Entry 5BOE (X-ray diffraction, 1.60 A resolution); this record covers chains A and B.

Chain A (and B):
Protein: Enolase
Organism: Staphylococcus aureus
Notes: EC 4.2.1.11; chain B of this document is another copy of the same molecule, construct and numbering; everything in this record applies to it too
Reference sequence: O69174 (ENO_STAAU); residue numbers follow UniProt; this construct covers 1-434
Chain sequence (442 residues; row label = number of the first residue in the row):
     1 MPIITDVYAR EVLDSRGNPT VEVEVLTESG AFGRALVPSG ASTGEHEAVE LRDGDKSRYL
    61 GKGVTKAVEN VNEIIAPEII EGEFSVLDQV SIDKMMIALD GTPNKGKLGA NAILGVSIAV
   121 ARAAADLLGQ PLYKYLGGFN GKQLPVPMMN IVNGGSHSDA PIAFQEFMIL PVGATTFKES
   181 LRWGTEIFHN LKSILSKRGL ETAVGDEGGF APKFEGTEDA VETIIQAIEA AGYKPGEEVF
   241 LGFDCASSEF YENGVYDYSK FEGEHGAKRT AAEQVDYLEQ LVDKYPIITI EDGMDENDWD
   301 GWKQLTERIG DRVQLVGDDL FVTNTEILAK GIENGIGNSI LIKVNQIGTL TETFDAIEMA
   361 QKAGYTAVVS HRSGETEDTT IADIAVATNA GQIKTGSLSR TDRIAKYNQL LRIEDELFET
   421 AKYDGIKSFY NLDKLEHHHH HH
Unresolved in the structure: 434-442
Construct notes: engineered mutation K197 (Gln in O69174); expression tag (435-442)
Metal / ion sites: Mg2+: D244, E291, D318 (together with phosphoenolpyruvate)
Residues lining bound ligands: phosphoenolpyruvate (PEP): S39, G40, A41, S42, E166, D244, E291, D318, L341, K343, H371, R372, S373, K394
UniProt features mapped onto this chain:
  - active site: E207 (Proton donor), K343 (Proton acceptor)
  - binding site (phosphoenolpyruvate): A41, K343, R372, S373, K394
  - binding site ((2R)-2-phosphoglycerate): Q165, K343, R372, S373, K394
  - binding site (Mg(2+)): D244, E291, D318
Reported in the primary citation:
  - binding site for phosphoenolpyruvate: S42, D318, K343, R372, S373, K394
  - Mg2+ coordination: D244, E291, D318
  - conformationally variable residues (loop rearrangement): L36 to G44, P38 to V64
  - mutagenesis - Y135A, G138A: abolished catalytic activity
  - mutagenesis - F139A, D355A: abolished binding to substrate

Interface between chain A and chain B:
Residue-residue contacts (82):
  Y8(A) - D415(B)  hydrogen bond
  R10(A) - R412(B)
  R10(A) - D415(B)  salt bridge
  E11(A) - L411(B)
  V12(A) - N408(B)
  V12(A) - L411(B)  hydrophobic
  L13(A) - L181(B)  hydrophobic
  L13(A) - T185(B)
  L13(A) - I404(B)
  L13(A) - N408(B)  hydrogen bond (backbone-side chain)
  D14(A) - I404(B)
  S15(A) - S399(B)
  S15(A) - R400(B)  hydrogen bond (backbone-backbone)
  S15(A) - T401(B)
  R16(A) - H189(B)
  R16(A) - L398(B)
  G17(A) - T185(B)
  G17(A) - H189(B)  hydrogen bond (backbone-side chain)
  G17(A) - L398(B)  hydrogen bond (backbone-backbone)
  N18(A) - H189(B)
  E22(A) - R412(B)  salt bridge
  R34(A) - R412(B)
  S57(A) - R182(B)
  S57(A) - E186(B)
  R58(A) - R182(B)
  R58(A) - E186(B)
  Y59(A) - R182(B)
  Y59(A) - T185(B)
  Y59(A) - E186(B)  hydrogen bond (backbone-side chain)
  L181(A) - L13(B)  hydrophobic
  R182(A) - S57(B)  hydrogen bond (side chain-backbone)
  R182(A) - R58(B)
  R182(A) - Y59(B)
  T185(A) - L13(B)
  T185(A) - G17(B)
  T185(A) - Y59(B)
  E186(A) - S57(B)
  E186(A) - R58(B)
  E186(A) - Y59(B)  hydrogen bond (side chain-backbone)
  E186(A) - L60(B)
  H189(A) - R16(B)
  H189(A) - G17(B)  hydrogen bond (side chain-backbone)
  H189(A) - N18(B)
  A203(A) - A203(B)  hydrophobic
  A203(A) - V204(B)
  V204(A) - A203(B)
  V204(A) - V204(B)  hydrogen bond (backbone-backbone)
  V204(A) - R400(B)
  E375(A) - T401(B)
  T376(A) - T401(B)
  E377(A) - T401(B)
  E377(A) - A405(B)
  E377(A) - N408(B)  hydrogen bond
  E377(A) - R412(B)  salt bridge
  L398(A) - R16(B)
  L398(A) - G17(B)
  S399(A) - S15(B)
  R400(A) - S15(B)  hydrogen bond (backbone-backbone)
  R400(A) - V204(B)
  R400(A) - R400(B)
  R400(A) - D402(B)
  T401(A) - S15(B)
  T401(A) - E375(B)
  T401(A) - T376(B)
  T401(A) - E377(B)
  T401(A) - D402(B)  hydrogen bond (backbone-side chain)
  D402(A) - R400(B)
  D402(A) - T401(B)  hydrogen bond (side chain-backbone)
  I404(A) - L13(B)
  I404(A) - D14(B)
  A405(A) - E377(B)
  N408(A) - V12(B)
  N408(A) - L13(B)  hydrogen bond (side chain-backbone)
  N408(A) - E377(B)  hydrogen bond
  L411(A) - E11(B)
  L411(A) - V12(B)  hydrophobic
  R412(A) - R10(B)
  R412(A) - E22(B)  salt bridge
  R412(A) - R34(B)
  R412(A) - E377(B)  salt bridge
  D415(A) - Y8(B)  hydrogen bond
  D415(A) - R10(B)  salt bridge
Interface residues without a listed pair, chain A (42 interface residues in all): E24, L36, L60, D159, K178, E201
Interface residues without a listed pair, chain B (44 interface residues in all): E24, L36, D159, K178, F188, N190, E201

In short:
42 residues of chain A face 44 of chain B across their interface; the contacts include 17 hydrogen bonds and 6
salt bridges. Among the polar pairs are R10(A)-D415(B), E22(A)-R412(B) and E377(A)-R412(B). From the paper: a
binding site for phosphoenolpyruvate at S42(A), D318(A) and K343(A) among others; Y135A and G138A of chain A
abolish catalytic activity; 4 substitutions were tested in all.
Both chains are Enolase (Staphylococcus aureus). Entry 5BOE (Crystal structure of Staphylococcus aureus
enolase in complex with PEP) was determined by X-ray diffraction, deposited together with 5BOF.
